PDB entry 7RCU | X-ray diffraction, 2.69 A resolution | chains A and S of the 6 polymer chains in the assembly

Chain A:
Protein: Protein max
UniProt: Q6V3B1 (Q6V3B1_HUMAN); residues 14-41 here correspond to UniProt positions 15-42 (UniProt number = residue number + 1)
Chain sequence (28 residues; numbered 14 to 41; the number before each row is that of its first residue):
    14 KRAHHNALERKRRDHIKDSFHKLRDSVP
Differences from the reference sequence: conflict K35 (Ser36 in Q6V3B1)

Chain S:
Protein: Protein max
UniProt: Q6V3B1 (Q6V3B1_HUMAN); residues 49-68 here correspond to UniProt positions 50-69 (UniProt number = residue number + 1)
Chain sequence (21 residues; row label = number of the first residue in the row):
    48 XSRAQILCKATEYIQYMRRKN
Unresolved in the structure: 68
Differences from the reference sequence: acetylation (48); conflict C55 (Asp56 in Q6V3B1)
Modified positions: ACE (acetyl group) at position 48

Chain A / chain S interface:
Pairs across the interface - 12 pairs, chain A then chain S:
  I29(A) with A51(S), hydrophobic; L54(S)
  S32(A) with L54(S)
  F33(A) with L54(S), hydrophobic
  L36(A) with L54(S), hydrophobic; A57(S); T58(S)
  D38(A) with R65(S)
  S39(A) with I61(S); Q62(S), hydrogen bond; R65(S), hydrogen bond (backbone-side chain)
  P41(A) with R65(S)
Interface residues without a listed pair, chain A (9 interface residues in all): K35, V40
Interface residues without a listed pair, chain S (8 interface residues in all): R50

Summary:
Chain A and chain S form an interface of 9 and 8 residues respectively; the contacts include 2 hydrogen bonds.
Polar pairs include S39(A)-Q62(S) and S39(A)-R65(S).
Here chain A is Protein max and chain S is Protein max. Entry 7RCU (Synthetic Max homodimer mimic in complex
with DNA) was determined by X-ray diffraction.
